PDB entry 5CTD | X-ray diffraction, 1.60 A resolution | chains B and C of the 3 polymer chains in the assembly

Chain B:
Protein: Collagen alpha-2(I) chain, Collagen alpha-2(IX) chain
Organism: Homo sapiens
UniProt: chimeric construct of P08123, Q14055: residues 15-26 from P08123 (CO1A2_HUMAN) positions 484-495 (UniProt number = residue number + 469); residues 36-71 from Q14055 positions 517-552 (UniProt number = residue number + 481)
Chain sequence (71 residues; each row starts with the number of its first residue):
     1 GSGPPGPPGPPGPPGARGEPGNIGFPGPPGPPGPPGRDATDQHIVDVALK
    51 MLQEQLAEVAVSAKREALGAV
Sequence notes: expression tag (1-14); linker (27-35)
Curated features (UniProtKB/Swiss-Prot):
  - region: A39 to L68 (Nonhelical region 3 (NC3))
Reported in the primary citation:
  - contacts within the chain: T40-H43 (hydrogen bond)
  - higher-order assembly contacts with a neighbouring Collagen alpha-1(I) chain, Collagen alpha-3(IX) chain: A39, H43

Chain C:
Protein: Collagen alpha-1(I) chain, Collagen alpha-3(IX) chain
Organism: Homo sapiens
UniProt: chimeric construct of P02452, Q14050: residues 15-26 from P02452 (CO1A1_HUMAN) positions 572-583 (UniProt number = residue number + 557); residues 36-72 from Q14050 positions 517-553 (UniProt number = residue number + 481)
Chain sequence (72 residues; each row starts with the number of its first residue):
     1 GSGPPGPPGPPGPPGARGQAGVMGFPGPPGPPGPPGKEASEQRIRELCGG
    51 MISEQIAQLAAHLRKPLAPGSI
Sequence notes: expression tag (1-14); linker (27-35)
Curated features (UniProtKB/Swiss-Prot):
  - modified residue: P26 (4-hydroxyproline)
  - region: A39 to P69 (Nonhelical region 3 (NC3))
Reported in the primary citation:
  - higher-order assembly contacts with a neighbouring Collagen alpha-2(I) chain, Collagen alpha-2(IX) chain: A39

Interface between chain B and chain C:
Pairs across the interface (79; chain B residue first):
  G3(B) - S2(C)
  P4(B) - G1(C)
  P4(B) - S2(C)
  P4(B) - G3(C)  hydrogen bond (backbone-backbone)
  P5(B) - G1(C)
  G6(B) - G3(C)
  G6(B) - P4(C)
  P7(B) - P5(C)
  P7(B) - G6(C)  hydrogen bond (backbone-backbone)
  P8(B) - G6(C)
  G9(B) - G6(C)
  G9(B) - P7(C)
  P10(B) - G6(C)
  P10(B) - P8(C)
  P10(B) - G9(C)  hydrogen bond (backbone-backbone)
  G12(B) - G9(C)
  G12(B) - P10(C)
  P13(B) - P11(C)
  P13(B) - G12(C)  hydrogen bond (backbone-backbone)
  G15(B) - G12(C)
  G15(B) - P13(C)
  A16(B) - P14(C)
  A16(B) - G15(C)  hydrogen bond (backbone-backbone)
  G18(B) - G15(C)
  G18(B) - A16(C)
  E19(B) - R17(C)
  E19(B) - G18(C)  hydrogen bond (backbone-backbone)
  P20(B) - R17(C)  hydrogen bond (backbone-side chain)
  G21(B) - R17(C)
  G21(B) - G18(C)
  G21(B) - Q19(C)
  N22(B) - R17(C)
  N22(B) - A20(C)
  N22(B) - G21(C)  hydrogen bond (backbone-backbone)
  G24(B) - G21(C)
  G24(B) - V22(C)
  F25(B) - M23(C)
  F25(B) - G24(C)  hydrogen bond (backbone-backbone)
  P26(B) - M23(C)
  G27(B) - G24(C)
  G27(B) - F25(C)
  P28(B) - P26(C)
  P28(B) - G27(C)  hydrogen bond (backbone-backbone)
  G30(B) - G27(C)
  G30(B) - P28(C)
  P31(B) - P29(C)
  P31(B) - G30(C)  hydrogen bond (backbone-backbone)
  P32(B) - G30(C)
  G33(B) - G30(C)
  G33(B) - P31(C)
  P34(B) - G30(C)
  P34(B) - P32(C)
  P34(B) - G33(C)  hydrogen bond (backbone-backbone)
  G36(B) - G33(C)
  G36(B) - P34(C)
  R37(B) - P35(C)
  R37(B) - G36(C)  hydrogen bond (backbone-backbone)
  A39(B) - G36(C)
  A39(B) - K37(C)
  H43(B) - E38(C)  salt bridge
  H43(B) - A39(C)  hydrogen bond (side chain-backbone)
  I44(B) - I44(C)  hydrophobic
  V47(B) - E41(C)
  V47(B) - I44(C)  hydrophobic
  A48(B) - I52(C)
  K50(B) - E41(C)  salt bridge
  K50(B) - R45(C)
  M51(B) - R45(C)
  M51(B) - C48(C)
  M51(B) - G49(C)
  M51(B) - I52(C)  hydrophobic
  L52(B) - I52(C)  hydrophobic
  E54(B) - R45(C)  salt bridge
  Q55(B) - G49(C)  hydrogen bond (side chain-backbone)
  Q55(B) - I52(C)
  Q55(B) - S53(C)  hydrogen bond
  Q55(B) - I56(C)
  L56(B) - I56(C)  hydrophobic
  V59(B) - L67(C)  hydrophobic
Interface residues without a listed pair, chain B (48 interface residues in all): P11, P14, R17, P29, P35, D38, S62
Interface residues without a listed pair, chain C (49 interface residues in all): A68
From the paper, about this interface:
  - residue pairs: A39(B)-K37(C), H43(B)-A39(C) (hydrogen bond)

Overview:
The interface between chain B and chain C involves 48 residues on one side and 49 on the other, with 16
hydrogen bonds and 3 salt bridges. Polar pairs include H43(B)-E38(C), K50(B)-E41(C) and E54(B)-R45(C). The
authors report a contact between A39(B) and K37(C); a hydrogen bond between H43(B) and A39(C). From the paper:
higher-order assembly contacts with a neighbouring Collagen alpha-1(I) chain, Collagen alpha-3(IX) chain
through A39(B) and H43(B); higher-order assembly contacts with a neighbouring Collagen alpha-2(I) chain,
Collagen alpha-2(IX) chain through A39(C).
Here chain B is Collagen alpha-2(I) chain, Collagen alpha-2(IX) chain and chain C is Collagen alpha-1(I)
chain, Collagen alpha-3(IX) chain, both from Homo sapiens. Entry 5CTD (Crystal structure of the type IX
collagen NC2 hetero-trimerization domain with a guest fragment a2a1a1 of ...) was determined by X-ray
diffraction (same publication as 5CVA, 5CVB and 5CTI).
